9G66 - chains A and B; structure by X-ray diffraction, 1.79 A resolution.

Chain A (and B):
Name: L-asparaginase II protein
Organism: Rhizobium etli
Notes: chain B of this document is another copy of the same molecule, construct and numbering; everything in this record applies to it too
Reference sequence: Q2K0Z2 (Q2K0Z2_RHIEC); numbering as in UniProt (aligned over 1-367)
Sequence (373 residues; row label = number of the first residue in the row; numbers below 1 keep their minus sign (Gly-5 is residue -5)):
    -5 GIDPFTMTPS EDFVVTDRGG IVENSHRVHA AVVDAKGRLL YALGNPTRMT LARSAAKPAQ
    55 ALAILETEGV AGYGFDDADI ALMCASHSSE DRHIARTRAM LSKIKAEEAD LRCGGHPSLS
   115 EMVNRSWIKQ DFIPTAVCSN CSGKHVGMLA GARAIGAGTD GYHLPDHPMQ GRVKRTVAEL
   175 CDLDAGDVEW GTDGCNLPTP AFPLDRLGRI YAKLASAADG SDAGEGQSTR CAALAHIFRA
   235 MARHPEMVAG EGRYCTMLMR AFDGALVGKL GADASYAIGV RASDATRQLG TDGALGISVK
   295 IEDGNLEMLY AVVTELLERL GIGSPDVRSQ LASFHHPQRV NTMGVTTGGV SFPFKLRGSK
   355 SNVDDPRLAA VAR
Disordered / not traced: -5 to 1, 353-367 (chain B: -5, 354-356)
Differences from the reference sequence: expression tag (-5 to 0)
Modified positions: Cys225 (S-hydroxycysteine; CSO)
Ion coordination: Cd2+: Cys135, Lys138, Cys189 (together with asparagine)
Ligand contacts: asparagine (ASN): Arg47, Ser48, Lys51, Ser80, Asn134, Cys135, Lys138, Asp187, Gly188, Cys189, Gly265, Ala266

Chain A / chain B interface:
Pairs across the interface (89; chain A residue first):
  Arg12(A) - Leu45(B)
  Arg12(A) - Arg47(B)
  Arg12(A) - Thr186(B)  hydrogen bond (side chain-backbone)
  Arg12(A) - Asp187(B)
  Arg12(A) - Gly188(B)
  Arg12(A) - Thr193(B)
  Ile15(A) - Leu45(B)  hydrophobic
  Ile15(A) - Glu183(B)
  Ile15(A) - Trp184(B)
  Ile15(A) - Gly185(B)
  Ile15(A) - Ala195(B)  hydrophobic
  Val16(A) - Leu45(B)
  Glu17(A) - Arg42(B)  hydrogen bond (backbone-side chain)
  Glu17(A) - Leu45(B)
  Glu17(A) - Arg47(B)  salt bridge
  Glu17(A) - Asp267(B)
  Glu17(A) - Lys294(B)  hydrogen bond (backbone-side chain)
  Asn18(A) - Asp267(B)  hydrogen bond
  Asn18(A) - Lys294(B)  hydrogen bond
  Asn18(A) - Glu296(B)
  Asn18(A) - Asp297(B)
  Asn18(A) - Gly298(B)
  Ser19(A) - Glu296(B)  hydrogen bond
  Ser19(A) - Asp297(B)
  His20(A) - Asp297(B)
  Arg42(A) - Val16(B)
  Arg42(A) - Glu17(B)  hydrogen bond (side chain-backbone)
  Leu45(A) - Arg12(B)
  Leu45(A) - Ile15(B)  hydrophobic
  Leu45(A) - Val16(B)
  Leu45(A) - Glu17(B)
  Arg47(A) - Arg12(B)
  Arg47(A) - Glu17(B)  salt bridge
  Arg106(A) - Met337(B)
  Cys107(A) - Met337(B)
  Gly108(A) - Thr336(B)  hydrogen bond (backbone-side chain)
  Gly108(A) - Met337(B)
  Gly109(A) - Thr336(B)
  His110(A) - Thr336(B)
  Arg119(A) - Ile122(B)
  Ile122(A) - Arg119(B)
  Ile122(A) - Ile122(B)  hydrophobic
  Ile122(A) - Lys123(B)
  Lys123(A) - Asp125(B)  salt bridge
  Asp125(A) - Lys123(B)  salt bridge
  Glu183(A) - Ile15(B)
  Trp184(A) - Ile15(B)
  Gly185(A) - Ile15(B)
  Thr186(A) - Arg12(B)  hydrogen bond (backbone-side chain)
  Thr186(A) - Asn335(B)
  Thr186(A) - Thr341(B)
  Asp187(A) - Arg12(B)
  Asp187(A) - Asn335(B)  hydrogen bond (backbone-side chain)
  Asp187(A) - Thr341(B)
  Gly188(A) - Arg12(B)
  Gly188(A) - Asn335(B)
  Gly188(A) - Thr336(B)  hydrogen bond (backbone-side chain)
  Cys189(A) - Thr336(B)
  Asn190(A) - Asn335(B)  hydrogen bond
  Asn190(A) - Met337(B)
  Asn190(A) - Val339(B)
  Thr193(A) - Arg12(B)
  Ala195(A) - Ile15(B)  hydrophobic
  Asp267(A) - Glu17(B)
  Asp267(A) - Asn18(B)  hydrogen bond
  Lys294(A) - Glu17(B)  hydrogen bond (side chain-backbone)
  Lys294(A) - Asn18(B)  hydrogen bond
  Glu296(A) - Asn18(B)
  Glu296(A) - Ser19(B)  hydrogen bond
  Asp297(A) - Asn18(B)
  Asp297(A) - Ser19(B)
  Asp297(A) - His20(B)
  Asp297(A) - Asp297(B)
  Gly298(A) - Asn18(B)
  Asn335(A) - Thr186(B)
  Asn335(A) - Asp187(B)  hydrogen bond (side chain-backbone)
  Asn335(A) - Gly188(B)
  Asn335(A) - Asn190(B)  hydrogen bond
  Thr336(A) - Gly108(B)  hydrogen bond (side chain-backbone)
  Thr336(A) - Gly109(B)
  Thr336(A) - His110(B)
  Thr336(A) - Gly188(B)  hydrogen bond (side chain-backbone)
  Thr336(A) - Cys189(B)
  Met337(A) - Arg106(B)
  Met337(A) - Cys107(B)
  Met337(A) - Gly108(B)
  Met337(A) - Asn190(B)
  Val339(A) - Asn190(B)
  Thr341(A) - Thr186(B)
Other interface residues (no listed pair), chain A (40 interface residues in all): Ala266
Other interface residues (no listed pair), chain B (40 interface residues in all): Ala266

In short:
Chain A and chain B each contribute 40 residues to their interface, with 20 hydrogen bonds and 4 salt bridges.
Among the polar pairs are Glu17(A)-Arg47(B), Lys123(A)-Asp125(B) and Arg12(A)-Thr186(B). Ligands of chain A:
asparagine. Cys135(A), Lys138(A) and Cys189(A) form the Cd2+ site.
Both chains are L-asparaginase II protein (Rhizobium etli). Entry 9G66 (Crystal structure of WT Rhizobium etli
L-asparaginase ReAV in complex with L-Asn) was determined by X-ray diffraction, deposited together with 9G67
and 9G68.
